PDB entry 7SNV | electron microscopy, 2.07 A resolution | chains A and C of the 3 polymer chains in the assembly

# Chain A
Name: Ribulose bisphosphate carboxylase large chain
Organism: Halothiobacillus neapolitanus (strain ATCC 23641 / c2)
Notes: EC 4.1.1.39
Reference sequence: O85040 (RBL1_HALNC); numbering as in UniProt (aligned over 2-473)
Amino-acid sequence (482 residues; numbered 0 to 481; the number before each row is that of its first residue; numbering starts at 0):
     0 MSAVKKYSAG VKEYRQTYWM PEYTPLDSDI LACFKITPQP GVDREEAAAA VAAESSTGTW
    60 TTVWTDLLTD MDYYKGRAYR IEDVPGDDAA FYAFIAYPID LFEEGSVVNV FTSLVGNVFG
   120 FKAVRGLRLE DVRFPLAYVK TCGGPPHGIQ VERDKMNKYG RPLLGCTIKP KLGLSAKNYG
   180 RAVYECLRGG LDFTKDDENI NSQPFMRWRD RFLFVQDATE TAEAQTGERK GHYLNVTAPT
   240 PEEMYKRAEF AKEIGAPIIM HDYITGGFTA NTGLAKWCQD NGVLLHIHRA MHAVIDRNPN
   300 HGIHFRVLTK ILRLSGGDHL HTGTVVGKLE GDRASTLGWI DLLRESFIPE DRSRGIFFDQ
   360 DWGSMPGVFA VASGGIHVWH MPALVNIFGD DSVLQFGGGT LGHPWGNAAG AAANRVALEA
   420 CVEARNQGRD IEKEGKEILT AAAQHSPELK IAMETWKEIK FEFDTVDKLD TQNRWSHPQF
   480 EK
Unresolved in the structure: 0-2, 458-481
Differences from the reference sequence: initiating methionine (0); expression tag (1, 474-481)
Swiss-Prot annotation at these positions:
  - active site (Proton acceptor): K168, H287
  - binding site (substrate): N116, T166, K170, R288, H320, S372
  - binding site (Mg(2+)): K194, D196, E197
  - site: K327 (Transition state stabilizer)
  - modified residue: K194 (N6-carboxylysine)
From the paper describing this entry:
  - specificity-determining residues: Y72 (by similarity / conservation)

# Chain C
Name: Carboxysome shell carbonic anhydrase
Notes: EC 4.2.1.1
Reference sequence: O85042 (CSOCA_HALNC); numbering as in UniProt (aligned over 1-50)
Amino-acid sequence (50 residues; each row starts with the number of its first residue):
     1 MNTRNTRSKQ RAPFGVSSSV KPRLDLIEQA PNPAYDRHPA CITLPERTCR
Unresolved in the structure: 1-21, 31-50
From the paper describing this entry:
  - mutagenesis - R23A: unchanged binding to Ribulose bisphosphate carboxylase large chain (chain A)

# Interface between chain A and chain C
Pairs across the interface (8; chain A residue first):
  Y22(A) with Q29(C), hydrogen bond
  L25(A) with Q29(C)
  D69(A) with L24(C)
  Y72(A) with L24(C), hydrophobic; I27(C), hydrophobic
  Y73(A) with R23(C); L24(C), hydrophobic
  D99(A) with R23(C), salt bridge
Also at the interface, not in a pair above, chain A (7 interface residues in all): R76
Also at the interface, not in a pair above, chain C (5 interface residues in all): E28
From the paper, about this interface:
  - specific contacts: Y72(A)-R23(C), D99(A)-R23(C)

# In short
The interface between chain A and chain C involves 7 residues on one side and 5 on the other, with 1 hydrogen
bond and 1 salt bridge. Polar pairs include D99(A)-R23(C) and Y22(A)-Q29(C). The authors report contacts
between Y72(A) and R23(C) and D99(A) and R23(C). From the paper: R23A of chain C leaves binding to Ribulose
bisphosphate carboxylase large chain (chain A) unchanged; the specificity determinant Y72(A).
Chain A is Ribulose bisphosphate carboxylase large chain (Halothiobacillus neapolitanus (strain ATCC 23641 /
c2)) and chain C is Carboxysome shell carbonic anhydrase; the structure, H. neapolitanus carboxysomal
rubisco/CsoSCA-peptide (1-50)complex, was determined by electron microscopy, deposited together with 7SMK.
